Entry 1B5Y (X-ray diffraction, 2.20 A resolution); this record covers chain A.

# Chain A
Molecule: Protein (lysozyme)
Source organism: Homo sapiens
Notes: EC 3.2.1.17
UniProtKB: P61626 (LYSC_HUMAN); residues 1-130 here correspond to UniProt positions 19-148 (UniProt number = residue number + 18)
Amino-acid sequence (130 residues; row label = number of the first residue in the row):
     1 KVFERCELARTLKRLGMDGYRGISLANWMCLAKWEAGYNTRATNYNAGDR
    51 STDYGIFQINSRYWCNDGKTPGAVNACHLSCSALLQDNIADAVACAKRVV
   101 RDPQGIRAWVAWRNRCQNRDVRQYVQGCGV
Sequence notes: engineered mutation Ala-36 (Ser54 in P61626)
Swiss-Prot annotation at these positions:
  - active site: Glu-35, Asp-53
Disulfides: Cys-6/Cys-128, Cys-30/Cys-116, Cys-65/Cys-81, Cys-77/Cys-95
Bound ions: Na+: Ser-61, Cys-65, Val-74

# Overview
The Na+ site is built by Ser-61, Cys-65 and Val-74. Curated annotation (UniProt) lists active-site residues
Glu-35 and Asp-53.
Chain A is Protein (lysozyme) (Homo sapiens); the structure, Contribution of hydrogen bonds to the
conformational stability of human lysozyme: calorimetry and X-ray analysis of ..., was determined by X-ray
diffraction (same publication as 1B5Z, 1B5U, 1B5V, 1B5W and 1B5X).
